6BBM - chains B and C of the 11 polymer chains in the assembly; structure by electron microscopy, 4.10 A resolution (low resolution: residue-level contacts below are approximate; hydrogen-bond / salt-bridge calls are withheld).

[Chain B (and C)]
Name: Replicative DNA helicase
Source organism: Escherichia coli O111:NM
Notes: EC 3.6.4.12; chain C of this document is another copy of the same molecule, construct and numbering; everything in this record applies to it too
UniProt: A0A365Q7M1 (A0A365Q7M1_ECOLX); numbering as in UniProt (aligned over 1-471)
Sequence (471 residues; each row starts with the number of its first residue):
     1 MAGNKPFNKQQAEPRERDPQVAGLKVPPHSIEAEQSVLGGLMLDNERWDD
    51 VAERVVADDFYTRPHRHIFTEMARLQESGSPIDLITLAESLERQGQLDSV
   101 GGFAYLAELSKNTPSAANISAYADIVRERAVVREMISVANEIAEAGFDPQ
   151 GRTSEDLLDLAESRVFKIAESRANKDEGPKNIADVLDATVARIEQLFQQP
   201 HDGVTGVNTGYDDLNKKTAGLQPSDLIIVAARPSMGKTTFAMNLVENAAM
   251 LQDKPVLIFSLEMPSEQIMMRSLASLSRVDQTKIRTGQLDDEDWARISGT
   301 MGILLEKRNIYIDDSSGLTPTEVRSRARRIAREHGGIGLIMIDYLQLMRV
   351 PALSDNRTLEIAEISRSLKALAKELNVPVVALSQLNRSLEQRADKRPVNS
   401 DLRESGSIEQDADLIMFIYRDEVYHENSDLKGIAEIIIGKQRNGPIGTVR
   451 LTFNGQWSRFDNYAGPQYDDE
Not modelled in the structure: 1-17, 465-471 (chain C: 1-18)
Residues lining bound ligands: ADP (adenosine-5'-diphosphate): R442, N443, G444
What the authors report for this chain:
  - catalytic residues: E262
  - binding site for ADP: K440, R442
  - conformationally variable residues: E262, R403, E404, G406, K440, R442

[Interface between chain B and chain C]
Pairs across the interface - 102 pairs, chain B then chain C:
  G23(B) - F147(C)
  E128(B) - T153(C)
  E128(B) - S154(C)
  V131(B) - S154(C)
  V131(B) - L158(C)
  V132(B) - S154(C)
  V132(B) - L157(C)
  M135(B) - I142(C)
  M135(B) - L157(C)
  M135(B) - L158(C)
  M135(B) - A161(C)
  A139(B) - A139(C)
  A139(B) - I142(C)
  A139(B) - A143(C)
  I142(B) - M135(C)
  I142(B) - A139(C)
  A143(B) - I136(C)
  A143(B) - A139(C)
  G146(B) - P28(C)
  G146(B) - V132(C)
  F147(B) - K25(C)
  F147(B) - V26(C)
  F147(B) - P27(C)
  P149(B) - R129(C)
  T153(B) - E128(C)
  S154(B) - E128(C)
  S154(B) - R172(C)
  E155(B) - R172(C)
  L157(B) - M135(C)
  L158(B) - V131(C)
  L158(B) - M135(C)
  L158(B) - I168(C)
  L158(B) - R172(C)
  D159(B) - R172(C)
  A161(B) - V165(C)
  E162(B) - V165(C)
  E162(B) - A169(C)
  E162(B) - R328(C)
  E162(B) - R332(C)
  S163(B) - R332(C)
  V165(B) - A161(C)
  V165(B) - V165(C)
  F166(B) - E162(C)
  F166(B) - S325(C)
  F166(B) - R328(C)
  F166(B) - R329(C)
  I168(B) - L158(C)
  D176(B) - D313(C)
  D176(B) - R326(C)
  D176(B) - R329(C)
  E177(B) - Y311(C)
  E177(B) - D313(C)
  G178(B) - I312(C)
  P179(B) - M269(C)
  P179(B) - I310(C)
  P179(B) - Y311(C)
  P179(B) - I312(C)
  K180(B) - M269(C)
  K180(B) - L304(C)
  K180(B) - R308(C)
  K180(B) - I310(C)
  K180(B) - Y311(C)
  N181(B) - R308(C)
  V185(B) - M269(C)
  L186(B) - L273(C)
  L186(B) - M301(C)
  D187(B) - M301(C)
  T189(B) - E266(C)
  T189(B) - M269(C)
  T189(B) - M270(C)
  V190(B) - M301(C)
  R192(B) - E266(C)
  I193(B) - Q288(C)
  Q195(B) - Q288(C)
  H201(B) - T286(C)
  S224(B) - P264(C)
  L359(B) - R357(C)
  E363(B) - L353(C)
  R366(B) - Q346(C)
  R366(B) - R349(C)
  R366(B) - R357(C)
  R366(B) - E360(C)
  K369(B) - L261(C)
  K369(B) - E262(C)
  K373(B) - S260(C)
  K373(B) - L261(C)
  K373(B) - M263(C)
  K373(B) - P264(C)
  K373(B) - D314(C)
  K373(B) - S316(C)
  R403(B) - R387(C)
  G406(B) - R387(C)
  S407(B) - R387(C)
  E409(B) - R387(C)
  Q410(B) - R232(C)
  Q410(B) - P233(C)
  Q410(B) - Y344(C)
  Q410(B) - Q384(C)
  D411(B) - Y344(C)
  R442(B) - E262(C)
  N443(B) - M263(C)
  N443(B) - Q267(C)
Other interface residues (no listed pair), chain B (62 interface residues in all): R127, E144, K175, A183, A188, A370, N399, S400, L402, D413
Other interface residues (no listed pair), chain C (72 interface residues in all): L24, L257, S265, I284, G287, L305, S315, I330, L347, N356, L385, E390

[Overview]
The interface between chain B and chain C involves 62 residues on one side and 72 on the other. Bound to chain
B: ADP. From the paper: the catalytic residue E262(B); a binding site for ADP at K440(B) and R442(B).
Both chains are Replicative DNA helicase (Escherichia coli O111:NM). Entry 6BBM (Mechanisms of Opening and
Closing of the Bacterial Replicative Helicase: The DnaB Helicase and Lambda P ...) was determined by electron
microscopy.
